9PBF - chains J and H of the 12 polymer chains in the assembly; structure by electron microscopy, 4.01 A resolution (low resolution: residue-level contacts below are approximate; hydrogen-bond / salt-bridge calls are withheld).

Chain J:
Protein: Alpha-soluble NSF attachment protein
From: Rattus norvegicus
UniProt: P54921 (SNAA_RAT); residues 1-295 here = UniProt positions 1-295
Amino-acid sequence (296 residues; each row starts with the number of its first residue; numbering starts at 0):
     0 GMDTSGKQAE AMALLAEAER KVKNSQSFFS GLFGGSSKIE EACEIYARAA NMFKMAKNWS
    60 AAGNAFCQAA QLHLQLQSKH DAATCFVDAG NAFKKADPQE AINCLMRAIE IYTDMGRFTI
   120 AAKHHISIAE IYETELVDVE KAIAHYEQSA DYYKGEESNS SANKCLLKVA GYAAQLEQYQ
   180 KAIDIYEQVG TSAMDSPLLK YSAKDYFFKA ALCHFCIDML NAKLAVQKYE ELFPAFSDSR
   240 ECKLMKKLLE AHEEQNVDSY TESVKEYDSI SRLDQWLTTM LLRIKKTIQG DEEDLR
Not modelled in the structure: 287-295
Differences from the reference sequence: expression tag (0)

Chain H:
Protein: Synaptosomal-associated protein 25
From: Rattus norvegicus
UniProt: P60881 (SNP25_RAT); residue numbers follow UniProt; this construct covers 1-206
Amino-acid sequence (222 residues; row label = number of the first residue in the row; numbers below 1 keep their minus sign (Met-15 is residue -15)):
   -15 MGSSHHHHHH SQDPNSMAED ADMRNELEEM QRRADQLADE SLESTRRMLQ LVEESKDAGI
    45 RTLVMLDEQG EQLERIEEGM DQINKDMKEA EKNLTDLGKF AGLAVAPANK LKSSDAYKKA
   105 WGNNQDGVVA SQPARVVDER EQMAISGGFI RRVTNDAREN EMDENLEQVS GIIGNLRHMA
   165 LDMGNEIDTQ NRQIDRIMEK ADSNKTRIDE ANQRATKMLG SG
Not modelled in the structure: -15 to 4, 83-129, 205-206
Differences from the reference sequence: expression tag (-15 to 0); conflict Ala85 (Cys in P60881), Ala88 (Cys in P60881), Ala90 (Cys in P60881), Ala92 (Cys in P60881)
UniProt features mapped onto this chain:
  - region: Gly111 to Val120 (Interaction with ZDHHC13 and ZDHHC17)
  - site ((Microbial infection) Cleavage): Arg180, Ile181, Gln197, Arg198
  - modified residue: Thr138 (Phosphothreonine), Ser154 (Phosphoserine), Ser187 (Phosphoserine)
  - mutagenesis: Val113 (V113A: Inhibits interaction with ZDHHC13 and ZDHHC17), Gln116 (Q116A: Inhibits interaction with ZDHHC13 and ZDHHC17), Pro117 (P117A: Inhibits interaction with ZDHHC13 and ZDHHC17)

Interface between chain J and chain H:
Residue-residue contacts (16):
  Ser157(J) - Arg59(H)
  Asn158(J) - Glu55(H)
  Asn158(J) - Arg59(H)
  Ser159(J) - Glu52(H)
  Ser159(J) - Glu55(H)
  Ser160(J) - Glu52(H)
  Leu197(J) - Asp166(H)
  Leu197(J) - Glu170(H)
  Leu198(J) - Val48(H)
  Leu198(J) - Asp51(H)
  Ser201(J) - Ile44(H)
  Arg239(J) - Glu37(H)
  Ser268(J) - Gln34(H)
  Ile269(J) - Leu33(H)
  Ile269(J) - Gln34(H)
  Ile269(J) - Glu37(H)
Interface residues without a listed pair, chain J (11 interface residues in all): Tyr200
Interface residues without a listed pair, chain H (13 interface residues in all): Leu47, Met163

Overview:
11 residues of chain J and 13 residues of chain H are in contact. Curated annotation (UniProt) lists 3
mutagenesis sites on chain H.
Chain J is Alpha-soluble NSF attachment protein and chain H is Synaptosomal-associated protein 25, both from
Rattus norvegicus; the structure, 21bin20S complex (NSF-alphaSNAP-2:1 syntaxin-1a:SNAP-25), non-hydrolyzing,
class 10, was determined by electron microscopy together with 9OJR, 9OJU, 9OJZ, 9OK3, 9OK5, 9OKC and 17
further entries from the same study.
